4QYE - chain A; structure by X-ray diffraction, 2.05 A resolution.

== Chain A ==
Protein: Serine/threonine-protein kinase Chk1
From: Homo sapiens
Notes: EC 2.7.11.1; fragment: kinase domain
Reference sequence: O14757 (CHK1_HUMAN); numbering as in UniProt (aligned over 1-289)
Amino-acid sequence (298 residues; each row starts with the number of its first residue):
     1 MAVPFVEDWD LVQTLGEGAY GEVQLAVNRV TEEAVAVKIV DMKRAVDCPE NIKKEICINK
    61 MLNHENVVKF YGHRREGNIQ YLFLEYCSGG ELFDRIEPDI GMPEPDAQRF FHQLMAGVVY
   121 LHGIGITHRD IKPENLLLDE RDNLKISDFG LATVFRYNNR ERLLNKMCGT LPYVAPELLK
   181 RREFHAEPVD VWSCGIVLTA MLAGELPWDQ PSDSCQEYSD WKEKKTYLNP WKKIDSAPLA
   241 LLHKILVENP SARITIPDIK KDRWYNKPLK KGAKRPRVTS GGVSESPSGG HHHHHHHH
Unresolved in the structure: 1-2, 44-50, 281-298
Differences from the reference sequence: expression tag (290-298)
UniProt features mapped onto this chain:
  - active site: Asp130 (Proton acceptor)
  - binding site (ATP): Leu15 to Val23, Lys38
  - modified residue (Phosphoserine): Ser280, Ser286
  - cross-link: Lys132 (Glycyl lysine isopeptide (Lys-Gly) (interchain with G-Cter in ubiquitin))
  - mutagenesis: Lys38 (K38R: Abolishes kinase activity), Asp130 (D130A: Abolishes kinase activity), Lys132 (K132R: Strong reduction of chromatin-associated CHK1 ubiquitination)
Small-molecule neighbours: 3DL (4-[6-(3-hydroxyphenyl)pyrazin-2-yl]benzoic acid): Leu15, Val23, Ala36, Lys38, Glu55, Val68, Leu84, Glu85, Tyr86, Cys87, Gly90, Glu91, Leu137, Ser147, Asp148

== In short ==
Bound to chain A: compound 3DL. From UniProt: active-site residue Asp130, 10 ATP-binding residues and 3
mutagenesis sites.
Chain A is Serine/threonine-protein kinase Chk1 (Homo sapiens); the structure, CHK1 kinase domain in complex
with diarylpyrazine compound 1, was determined by X-ray diffraction together with 4QYF, 4QYG and 4QYH from the
same study.
